5STM - chains A and B; structure by X-ray diffraction, 1.65 A resolution.

# Chain A
Protein: Pre-mRNA-splicing factor 8
Source organism: Saccharomyces cerevisiae S288C
Reference sequence: P33334 (PRP8_YEAST); residue numbers follow UniProt; this construct covers 1836-2090
Sequence (258 residues; numbered 1833 to 2090; the number before each row is that of its first residue):
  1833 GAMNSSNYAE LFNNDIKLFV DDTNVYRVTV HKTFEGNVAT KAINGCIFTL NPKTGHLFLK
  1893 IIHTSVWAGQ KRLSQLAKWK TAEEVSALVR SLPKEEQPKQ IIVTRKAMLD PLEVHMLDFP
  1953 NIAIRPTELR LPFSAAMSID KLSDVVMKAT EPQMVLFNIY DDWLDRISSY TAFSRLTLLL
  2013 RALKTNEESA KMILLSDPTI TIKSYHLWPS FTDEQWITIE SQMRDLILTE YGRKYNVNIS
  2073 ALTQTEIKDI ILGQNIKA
Not modelled in the structure: 2070-2090
Construct notes: expression tag (1833-1835)
Curated features (UniProtKB/Swiss-Prot):
  - mutagenesis: Asp1853 (D1853A: Alters protein folding. Severely impaired growth. Strongly reduced growth at 35 degrees Celsius; when associated with A-1854; D1853N: Reduced growth at 30 degrees Celsius ...), Asp1854 (D1854A: Reduced growth at 30 degrees Celsius. Strongly reduced growth at 16 degrees Celsius. Strongly reduced growth at 35 degrees Celsius; when associated with A-1853 ...), Thr1855 (T1855A: Reduced growth at 30 degrees Celsius. Strongly reduced growth at 16 degrees Celsius), Thr1936 (T1936A: Reduced growth at 30 degrees Celsius. Strongly reduced growth at 16 degrees Celsius), Arg1937 (R1937K: Severely impaired growth. Reduced growth at 30 degrees Celsius. Strongly reduced growth at 16 degrees Celsius)

# Chain B
Protein: A1 cistron-splicing factor AAR2
Source organism: Saccharomyces cerevisiae S288C
Reference sequence: P32357 (AAR2_YEAST); aligned to UniProt positions 1-317 over residues 1-317
Sequence (308 residues; numbered -3 to 317; 13 numbers in that range are skipped by the numbering (no residue carries them; nothing is unmodelled there); the number before each row is that of its first residue; numbers below 1 keep their minus sign (Gly-3 is residue -3)):
    -3 GAMAMNTVPF TSAPIEVTIG IDQYSFNVKE NQPFHGIKDI PIGHVHVIHF QHADNSSMRY
    57 GYWFDCRMGN FYIQYDPKDG LYKMMEERDG AKFENIVHNF KERQMMVSYP KIDEDDTWYN
   117 LTEFVQMDKI RKIVRKDENQ FSYVDSSMTT VQENEL
   166 SSSSSDPAHS LNYTVINFKS REAIRPGHEM EDFLDKSYYL NTVMLQGIFK NSSNYFGELQ
   226 FAFLNAMFFG NYGSSLQWHA MIELICSSAT VPKHMLDKLD EILYYQIKTL PEQYSDILLN
   286 ERVWNICLYS SFQKNSLHNT EKIMENKYPE LL
Not modelled in the structure: -3 to 0, 166-169
Construct notes: expression tag (-3 to 0); conflict Ser166 (Leu153 in P32357), Ser167 (Lys154 in P32357), Ser170 (Asp in P32357)
Ligand contacts:
  - 5-bromo-2-hydrazinylpyridine (W9I), molecule 1: Pro5, Phe6, Thr7, Tyr68, Glu83, Lys88, Ile92, Phe96
  - 5-bromo-2-hydrazinylpyridine (W9I), molecule 2: Phe120, Val121, Gln122, Lys125, Ile126, Ile129, Ser218, Asn219, Gly222, Glu223, Phe226
Curated features (UniProtKB/Swiss-Prot):
  - region: Leu261 to Ile282 (Leucine-zipper)
  - modified residue: Ser253 (Phosphoserine), Thr274 (Phosphothreonine)

# Chain A / chain B interface
Pairs across the interface - 18 pairs, chain A then chain B:
  Gln1907(A) - Met195(B)
  Gln1907(A) - Leu199(B)
  Leu1908(A) - Met195(B)  hydrophobic
  Trp1911(A) - Glu194(B)
  Trp1911(A) - Met195(B)  hydrophobic
  Trp1911(A) - Phe198(B)  hydrophobic
  Asp1942(A) - Lys184(B)  salt bridge
  Asp1942(A) - Phe198(B)
  Glu1945(A) - Lys184(B)  salt bridge
  Val1946(A) - Ile189(B)  hydrophobic
  Val1946(A) - Glu194(B)
  Val1946(A) - Phe198(B)  hydrophobic
  His1947(A) - Glu194(B)  salt bridge
  Leu1949(A) - Lys184(B)
  Leu1949(A) - Ser185(B)
  Leu1949(A) - Arg186(B)
  Leu1949(A) - Ile189(B)  hydrophobic
  Asp1950(A) - Arg186(B)  salt bridge

# Overview
Chain A and chain B form an interface of 9 and 8 residues respectively; the contacts include 4 salt bridges.
Among the polar pairs are Asp1942(A)-Lys184(B), Glu1945(A)-Lys184(B) and His1947(A)-Glu194(B). Chain B binds
5-bromo-2-hydrazinylpyridine. From UniProt: 5 mutagenesis sites on chain A.
Chain A is Pre-mRNA-splicing factor 8 and chain B is A1 cistron-splicing factor AAR2, both from Saccharomyces
cerevisiae S288C; the structure, PanDDA analysis group deposition -- Aar2/RNaseH in complex with fragment
P03A03 from the F2X-Universal Library, was determined by X-ray diffraction together with 5ST0, 5ST1, 5ST2,
5ST3, 5ST4, 5ST5 and 248 further entries from the same study.
